PDB entry 2RDS | X-ray diffraction, 1.65 A resolution | chain A

[Chain A]
Molecule: 1-deoxypentalenic acid 11-beta hydroxylase; Fe(II)/alpha-ketoglutarate dependent hydroxylase
Source organism: Streptomyces avermitilis
UniProt: Q82IZ1 (Q82IZ1_STRAW); residue numbers follow UniProt; this construct covers 1-285
Amino-acid sequence (288 residues; row label = number of the first residue in the row; numbers below 1 keep their minus sign (Gly-2 is residue -2)):
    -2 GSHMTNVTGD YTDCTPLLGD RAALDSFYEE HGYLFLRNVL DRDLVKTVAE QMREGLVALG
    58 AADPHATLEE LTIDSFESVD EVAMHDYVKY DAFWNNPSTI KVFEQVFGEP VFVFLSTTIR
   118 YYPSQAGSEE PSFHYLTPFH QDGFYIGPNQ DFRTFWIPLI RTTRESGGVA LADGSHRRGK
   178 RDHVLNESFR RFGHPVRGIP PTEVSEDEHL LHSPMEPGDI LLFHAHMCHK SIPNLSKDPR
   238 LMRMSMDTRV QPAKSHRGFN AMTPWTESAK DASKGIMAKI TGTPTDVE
Disordered / not traced: -2 to 4, 266-285
Differences from the reference sequence: expression tag (-2 to 0)
Curated features (UniProtKB/Swiss-Prot):
  - binding site (substrate): Arg117, Arg188
  - binding site (2-oxoglutarate): His137 to Asp139, Trp153, Ser228, Arg240
  - binding site (Fe cation): His137, Asp139, His226
  - mutagenesis: Arg117 (R117Q: Abolishes 1-deoxypentalenic acid 11-beta-hydroxylase activity), Arg188 (R188Q: Strong reduction of 1-deoxypentalenic acid 11-beta-hydroxylase activity)
What the authors report for this chain:
  - conformationally variable residues (side-chain flip): Tyr142
  - mutagenesis - R117Q (>4700-fold): abolished catalytic activity
  - mutagenesis - R188Q: decreased catalytic activity

[In short]
From UniProt: substrate-binding residues Arg117 and Arg188, 6 residues binding 2-oxoglutarate, 3 Fe
cation-binding residues and 2 mutagenesis sites. The paper reports that R117Q abolishes catalytic activity;
conformational variability at Tyr142.
Chain A is 1-deoxypentalenic acid 11-beta hydroxylase; Fe(II)/alpha-ketoglutarate dependent hydroxylase
(Streptomyces avermitilis); the structure, Crystal Structure of PtlH with Fe/oxalylglycine and
ent-1-deoxypentalenic acid bound, was determined by X-ray diffraction (same publication as 2RDN, 2RDQ and
2RDR).
